8E57 - chains A and E of the 3 polymer chains in the assembly; structure by electron microscopy, 2.80 A resolution.

# Chain A
Name: Voltage-dependent L-type calcium channel subunit alpha-1S
From: Oryctolagus cuniculus
UniProtKB: P07293 (CAC1S_RABIT); residue numbers follow UniProt; this construct covers 1-1873
Amino-acid sequence (1873 residues; numbered 1 to 1873; the number before each row is that of its first residue):
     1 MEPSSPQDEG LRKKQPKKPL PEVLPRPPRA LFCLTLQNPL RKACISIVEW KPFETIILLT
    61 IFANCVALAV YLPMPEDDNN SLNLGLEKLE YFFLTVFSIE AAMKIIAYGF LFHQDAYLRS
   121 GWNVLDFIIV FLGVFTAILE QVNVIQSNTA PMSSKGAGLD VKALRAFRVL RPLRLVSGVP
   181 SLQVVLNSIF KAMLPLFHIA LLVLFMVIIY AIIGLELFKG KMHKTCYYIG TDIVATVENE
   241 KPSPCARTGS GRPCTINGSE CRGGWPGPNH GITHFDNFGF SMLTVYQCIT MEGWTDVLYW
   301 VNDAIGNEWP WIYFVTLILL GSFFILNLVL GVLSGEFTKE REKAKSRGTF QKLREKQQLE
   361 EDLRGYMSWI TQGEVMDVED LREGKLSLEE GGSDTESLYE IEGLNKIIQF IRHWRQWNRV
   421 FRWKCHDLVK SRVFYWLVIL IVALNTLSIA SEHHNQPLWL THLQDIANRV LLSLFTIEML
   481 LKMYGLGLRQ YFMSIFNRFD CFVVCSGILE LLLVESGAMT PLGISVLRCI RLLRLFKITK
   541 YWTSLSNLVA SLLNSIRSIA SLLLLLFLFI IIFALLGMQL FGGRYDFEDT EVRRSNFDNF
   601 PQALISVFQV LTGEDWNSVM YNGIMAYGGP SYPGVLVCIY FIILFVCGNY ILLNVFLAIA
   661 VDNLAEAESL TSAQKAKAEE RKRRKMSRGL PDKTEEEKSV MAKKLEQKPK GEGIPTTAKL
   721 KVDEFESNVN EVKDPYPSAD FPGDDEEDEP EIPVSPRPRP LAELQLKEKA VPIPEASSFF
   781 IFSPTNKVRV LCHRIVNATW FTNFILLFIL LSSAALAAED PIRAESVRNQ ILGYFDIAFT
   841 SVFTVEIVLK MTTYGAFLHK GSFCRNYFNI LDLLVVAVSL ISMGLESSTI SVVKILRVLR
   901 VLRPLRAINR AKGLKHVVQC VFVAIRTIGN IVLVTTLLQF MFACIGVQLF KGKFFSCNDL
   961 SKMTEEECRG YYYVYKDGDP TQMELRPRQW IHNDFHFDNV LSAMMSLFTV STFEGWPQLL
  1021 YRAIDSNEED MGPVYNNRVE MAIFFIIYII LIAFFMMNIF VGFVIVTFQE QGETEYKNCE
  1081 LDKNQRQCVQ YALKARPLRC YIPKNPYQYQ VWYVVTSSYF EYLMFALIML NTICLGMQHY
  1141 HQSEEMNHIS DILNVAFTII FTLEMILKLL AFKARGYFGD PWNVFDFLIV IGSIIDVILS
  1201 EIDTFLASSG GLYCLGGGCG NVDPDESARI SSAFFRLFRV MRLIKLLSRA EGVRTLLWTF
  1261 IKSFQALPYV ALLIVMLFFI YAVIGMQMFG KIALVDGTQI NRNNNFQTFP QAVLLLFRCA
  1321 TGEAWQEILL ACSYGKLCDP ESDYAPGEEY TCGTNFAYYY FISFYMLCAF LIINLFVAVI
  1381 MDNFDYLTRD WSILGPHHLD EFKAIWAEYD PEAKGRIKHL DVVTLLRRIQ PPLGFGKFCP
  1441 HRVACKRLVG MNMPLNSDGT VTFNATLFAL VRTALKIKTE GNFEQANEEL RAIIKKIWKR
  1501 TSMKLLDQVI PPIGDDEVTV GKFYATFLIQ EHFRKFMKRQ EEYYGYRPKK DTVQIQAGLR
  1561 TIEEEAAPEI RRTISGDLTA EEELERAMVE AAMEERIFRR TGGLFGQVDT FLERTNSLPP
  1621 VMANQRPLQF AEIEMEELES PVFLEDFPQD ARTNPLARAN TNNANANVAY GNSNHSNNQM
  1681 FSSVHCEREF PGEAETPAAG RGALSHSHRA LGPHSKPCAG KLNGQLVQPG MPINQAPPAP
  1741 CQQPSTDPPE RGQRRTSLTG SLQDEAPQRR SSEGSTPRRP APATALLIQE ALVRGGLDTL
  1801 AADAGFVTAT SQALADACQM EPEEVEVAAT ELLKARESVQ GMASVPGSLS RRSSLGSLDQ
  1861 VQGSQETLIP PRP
Unresolved in the structure: 1-36, 109-119, 145-160, 348-432, 674-795, 856-866, 884-891, 1073-1081, 1142-1147, 1207-1231, 1435-1873
Disulfide bonds: Cys226-Cys254, Cys245-Cys261, Cys957-Cys968, Cys1338-Cys1352
Metal / ion sites: Ca2+ site 1: Asp78 (shared with 3 residues of chain F); Ca2+ site 2: Glu292, Glu614, Glu1014, Gly1322
Ligand contacts:
  - BBI ((2-butyl-1-benzofuran-3-yl){4-[2-(diethylamino)ethoxy]-3,5-diiodophenyl}methanone): Ile925, Val932, Thr935, Thr936, Phe1008, Ser1011, Thr1012, Phe1013, Ala1053, Met1057, Phe1060, Tyr1365, Met1366, Leu1367, Ala1369, Phe1370
  - WFR (propan-2-yl (2S)-2-{[(S)-{[(2R,3S,4R,5R)-5-(2,4-dioxo-3,4-dihydropyrimidin-1(2H)-yl)-4-ethynyl-3-hydroxy-4-methyloxolan-2-yl]methoxy}(phenoxy)phosphoryl]amino}propanoate (non-preferred name)): Met291, Phe323, Leu326, Leu330, Asn649, Leu652, Leu653, Phe1013, Ala1053, Phe1054, Asn1058, Val1061, Ala1320, Ala1369, Ile1372, Ile1373
Swiss-Prot annotation at these positions:
  - region: Gln357 to Glu374 (Binding to the beta subunit), Glu747 to Pro760 (Interaction with STAC, STAC2 and STAC3 (via SH3 domains)), Lys1522 to Glu1542 (Interaction with calmodulin)
  - motif: Thr290 to Gly293 (Selectivity filter of repeat I), Thr612 to Asp615 (Selectivity filter of repeat II), Thr1012 to Gly1015 (Selectivity filter of repeat III), Thr1321 to Ala1324 (Selectivity filter of repeat IV)
  - binding site (Ca(2+)): Glu292, Glu614, Glu1014
  - site: Phe1690, Pro1691 (Cleavage)
  - modified residue: Ser393 (Phosphoserine), Ser397 (Phosphoserine), Ser687 (Phosphoserine), Ser1575 (Phosphoserine), Thr1579 (Phosphothreonine), Ser1617 (Phosphoserine)
  - glycosylation (N-linked (GlcNAc...) asparagine): Asn79, Asn257
  - mutagenesis: Ile752 to Pro753 (Loss of interaction with STAC2 and STAC3 and strongly decreased channel activity; when associated with A-757), Pro756 to Pro758 (Loss of interaction with STAC3), Arg757 (R757A: Loss of interaction with STAC2 and STAC3 and strongly decreased channel activity; when associated with 752-AA-753), Arg1086 (R1086H: Shifts the threshold potential to more negative values and lowers the concentration threshold for channel activation by caffeine)

# Chain E
Name: Voltage-dependent calcium channel gamma-1 subunit
From: Oryctolagus cuniculus
UniProtKB: P19518 (CCG1_RABIT); residues 1-222 here = UniProt positions 1-222
Amino-acid sequence (222 residues; each row starts with the number of its first residue):
     1 MSPTEAPKVR VTLFCILVGI VLAMTAVVSD HWAVLSPHME NHNTTCEAAH FGLWRICTKR
    61 IALGEDRSCG PITLPGEKNC SYFRHFNPGE SSEIFEFTTQ KEYSISAAAI SVFSLGFLIM
   121 GTICALMAFR KKRDYLLRPA SMFYVFAGLC LFVSLEVMRQ SVKRMIDSED TVWIEYYYSW
   181 SFACACAAFV LLFLGGISLL LFSLPRMPQN PWESCMDAEP EH
Unresolved in the structure: 39-45, 61-75, 84-103, 166-173, 220-222
Disulfide bonds: Cys57-Cys80
Swiss-Prot annotation at these positions:
  - glycosylation (N-linked (GlcNAc...) asparagine): Asn43, Asn79

# How chain A and chain E interact
Residue-residue contacts - 47 pairs, chain A then chain E:
  Gln1090(A) - Trp212(E)
  Tyr1091(A) - Pro211(E)
  Tyr1091(A) - Trp212(E)  hydrophobic
  Lys1094(A) - Trp212(E)
  Arg1096(A) - Asp217(E)
  Arg1096(A) - Ala218(E)  hydrogen bond (side chain-backbone)
  Arg1096(A) - Glu219(E)
  Pro1097(A) - Asp217(E)
  Pro1097(A) - Ala218(E)  hydrogen bond (backbone-backbone)
  Leu1098(A) - Met216(E)
  Leu1098(A) - Asp217(E)
  Arg1099(A) - Met216(E)  hydrogen bond (backbone-backbone)
  Arg1099(A) - Asp217(E)
  Ala1174(A) - Tyr135(E)
  Arg1175(A) - Lys132(E)
  Arg1175(A) - Tyr135(E)
  Phe1178(A) - Tyr135(E)
  Phe1178(A) - Arg138(E)  hydrogen bond (backbone-side chain)
  Phe1178(A) - Pro139(E)  hydrophobic
  Gly1179(A) - Arg138(E)
  Gly1179(A) - Met216(E)
  Asp1180(A) - Met216(E)
  Val1184(A) - Met142(E)
  Val1184(A) - Leu200(E)  hydrophobic
  Phe1187(A) - Met142(E)  hydrophobic
  Leu1188(A) - Met142(E)  hydrophobic
  Leu1188(A) - Phe146(E)
  Ile1191(A) - Phe146(E)  hydrophobic
  Gly1192(A) - Phe146(E)
  Ile1195(A) - Phe117(E)  hydrophobic
  Ile1195(A) - Phe146(E)  hydrophobic
  Ile1198(A) - Phe113(E)  hydrophobic
  Leu1199(A) - Ile110(E)  hydrophobic
  Ile1202(A) - Ala109(E)  hydrophobic
  Ser1232(A) - Val153(E)
  Phe1234(A) - Leu149(E)  hydrophobic
  Phe1238(A) - Phe146(E)  hydrophobic
  Trp1258(A) - Met207(E)
  Trp1258(A) - Pro208(E)
  Trp1258(A) - Gln209(E)
  Trp1258(A) - Asn210(E)
  Ile1261(A) - Met207(E)  hydrophobic
  Lys1262(A) - Gln209(E)
  Gln1265(A) - Met207(E)
  Asp1400(A) - Pro211(E)
  Lys1403(A) - Trp212(E)  hydrogen bond (side chain-backbone)
  Lys1403(A) - Asp217(E)  salt bridge
Also at the interface, not in a pair above, chain A (38 interface residues in all): Trp309, Ala1095, Pro1181, Leu1206, Phe1235, Ala1266, Pro1396, Ala1413
Also at the interface, not in a pair above, chain E (30 interface residues in all): Ile105, Ser106, Phe143, Cys150, Phe152, Ser214, Cys215

# Overview
Chain A and chain E form an interface of 38 and 30 residues respectively, with 5 hydrogen bonds and 1 salt
bridge. Polar pairs include Lys1403(A)-Asp217(E), Arg1096(A)-Ala218(E) and Phe1178(A)-Arg138(E). Bound to
chain A: compound BBI and compound WFR.
Chain A is Voltage-dependent L-type calcium channel subunit alpha-1S and chain E is Voltage-dependent calcium
channel gamma-1 subunit, both from Oryctolagus cuniculus; the structure, Rabbit L-type voltage-gated calcium
channel Cav1.1 in the presence of Amiodarone and 100 microM MNI-1 at ..., was determined by electron
microscopy (same publication as 8E56 and 8E58).
